Entry 6TJN (X-ray diffraction, 1.70 A resolution); this record covers chains A and B.

[Chain A (and B)]
Molecule: Transthyretin
Source organism: Homo sapiens
Notes: chain B of this document is another copy of the same molecule, construct and numbering; everything in this record applies to it too
UniProtKB: P02766 (TTHY_HUMAN); residues 1-127 here correspond to UniProt positions 21-147 (UniProt number = residue number + 20)
Amino-acid sequence (128 residues; numbered 0 to 127; the number before each row is that of its first residue; numbering starts at 0):
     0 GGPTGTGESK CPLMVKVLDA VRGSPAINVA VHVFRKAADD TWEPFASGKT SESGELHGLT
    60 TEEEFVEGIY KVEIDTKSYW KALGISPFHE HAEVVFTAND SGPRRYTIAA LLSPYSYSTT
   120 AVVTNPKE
Unresolved in the structure: 0-8, 125-127
Construct notes: expression tag (0)
Swiss-Prot annotation at these positions:
  - binding site (L-thyroxine): Lys-15, Glu-54, Ser-117
  - modified residue: Cys-10 (Sulfocysteine), Glu-42 (4-carboxyglutamate), Ser-52 (Phosphoserine)
  - glycosylation: Asn-98 (N-linked (GlcNAc...) asparagine)
Ligand contacts: NEK (3-[(E)-(4-hydroxyphenyl)methylideneamino]oxypropanoic acid): Lys-15, Leu-17, Thr-106, Ala-108, Leu-110, Ser-117, Thr-119, Val-121
What the authors report for this chain:
  - binding site for NEK: Lys-15, Ser-117

[How chain A and chain B interact]
Residue-residue contacts (39):
  Lys-76(A) / Thr-96(B)
  Phe-87(A) / Phe-95(B)  hydrophobic
  Phe-87(A) / Tyr-105(B)  hydrophobic
  Phe-87(A) / Ile-107(B)  hydrophobic
  Phe-87(A) / Ala-120(B)  hydrophobic
  His-88(A) / Val-93(B)
  His-88(A) / Val-94(B)
  His-88(A) / Thr-118(B)
  Glu-89(A) / Val-94(B)  hydrogen bond (backbone-backbone)
  Glu-89(A) / Thr-96(B)  hydrogen bond
  Glu-92(A) / Lys-70(B)  salt bridge
  Glu-92(A) / Glu-92(B)
  Glu-92(A) / Tyr-116(B)  hydrogen bond (backbone-side chain)
  Val-93(A) / His-88(B)
  Val-94(A) / His-88(B)
  Val-94(A) / Glu-89(B)  hydrogen bond (backbone-backbone)
  Val-94(A) / Glu-92(B)
  Phe-95(A) / Phe-87(B)  hydrophobic
  Thr-96(A) / Glu-89(B)  hydrogen bond
  Tyr-105(A) / Phe-87(B)  hydrophobic
  Ile-107(A) / Phe-87(B)  hydrophobic
  Tyr-114(A) / Thr-119(B)  hydrogen bond (backbone-side chain)
  Tyr-114(A) / Ala-120(B)  hydrogen bond (backbone-backbone)
  Ser-115(A) / Ser-117(B)
  Ser-115(A) / Thr-118(B)  hydrogen bond (side chain-backbone)
  Ser-115(A) / Thr-119(B)  hydrogen bond
  Tyr-116(A) / Glu-92(B)  hydrogen bond (side chain-backbone)
  Tyr-116(A) / Ser-117(B)  hydrogen bond (backbone-side chain)
  Tyr-116(A) / Thr-118(B)  hydrogen bond (backbone-backbone)
  Ser-117(A) / Tyr-116(B)
  Ser-117(A) / Ser-117(B)  hydrogen bond
  Thr-118(A) / His-88(B)
  Thr-118(A) / Ser-115(B)  hydrogen bond (backbone-side chain)
  Thr-118(A) / Tyr-116(B)  hydrogen bond (backbone-backbone)
  Thr-119(A) / Tyr-114(B)
  Thr-119(A) / Ser-115(B)  hydrogen bond
  Ala-120(A) / Phe-87(B)  hydrophobic
  Ala-120(A) / Tyr-114(B)  hydrogen bond (backbone-backbone)
  Val-122(A) / Phe-87(B)  hydrophobic
Also at the interface, not in a pair above, chain A (21 interface residues in all): Ile-68, His-90
Also at the interface, not in a pair above, chain B (22 interface residues in all): Ile-68, Lys-76, His-90, Val-122

[In short]
21 residues of chain A face 22 of chain B across their interface; the contacts include 17 hydrogen bonds and 1
salt bridge. Polar contacts include Glu-92(A)/Lys-70(B), Glu-89(A)/Thr-96(B) and Glu-92(A)/Tyr-116(B). Ligands
of chain A: compound NEK. From UniProt: 3 L-thyroxine-binding residues on chain A. From the paper: a binding
site for NEK at Lys-15(A) and Ser-117(A).
Chain A and chain B are both Transthyretin (Homo sapiens); the structure, Human transthyretin (TTR) complexed
with (E)-3-(((4-hydroxybenzylidene)amino)oxy)propanoic acid, was determined by X-ray diffraction (same
publication as 6TI9).
